PDB entry 9G9G | electron microscopy, 3.38 A resolution | chains D and R of the 12 polymer chains in the assembly

== Chain D ==
Protein: CRISPR system Cms endoribonuclease Csm3
Organism: Enterococcus italicus DSM 15952
Notes: EC 3.1.-.-
Reference sequence: E6LHV5 (CSM3_ENTI1); residue numbers follow UniProt; this construct covers 1-214
Amino-acid sequence (214 residues; each row starts with the number of its first residue):
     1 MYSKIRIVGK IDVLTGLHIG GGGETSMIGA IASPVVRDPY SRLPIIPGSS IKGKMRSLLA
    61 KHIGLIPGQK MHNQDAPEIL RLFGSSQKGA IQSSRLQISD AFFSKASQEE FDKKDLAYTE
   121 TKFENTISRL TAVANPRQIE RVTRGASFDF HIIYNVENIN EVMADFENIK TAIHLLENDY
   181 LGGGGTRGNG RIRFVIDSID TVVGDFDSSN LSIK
Unresolved in the structure: 1, 22-25, 65-73
Differences from the reference sequence: engineered mutation Ala32 (Asp in E6LHV5)

== Chain R ==
Molecule: 45-nt RNA strand
Organism: Enterococcus italicus DSM 15952
Sequence (45 nucleotides; numbered -7 to 37; the number before each row is that of its first residue; numbers below 1 keep their minus sign (A-7 is residue -7)):
    -7 ACGAGAACAU GCGCGACAUU CCGAAGAACG CUGAAGCGCU GGGGG
Unresolved in the structure: 31-37

== Interface between chain D and chain R ==
Residue-residue contacts (47; chain D residue first):
  His18(D) - U2(R)  phosphate contact
  Ile19(D) - A1(R)  hydrogen bond to the sugar
  Ile19(D) - U2(R)  phosphate contact
  Gly20(D) - A1(R)  sugar contact
  Gly21(D) - A1(R)  hydrogen bond to the sugar
  Pro47(D) - A1(R)  phosphate contact
  Ser49(D) - C0(R)  sugar contact
  Ser49(D) - A1(R)  phosphate contact
  Ser50(D) - C0(R)  hydrogen bond to the phosphate
  Ser50(D) - A1(R)  hydrogen bond to the phosphate
  Lys52(D) - A-1(R)  salt bridge to the phosphate
  Gly53(D) - C0(R)  sugar contact
  Lys54(D) - C0(R)  base contact
  Arg56(D) - A-2(R)  sugar contact
  Arg56(D) - A-1(R)  salt bridge to the phosphate
  Ser57(D) - C0(R)  hydrogen bond to the base
  Phe83(D) - A-2(R)  phosphate contact
  Phe83(D) - A-1(R)  phosphate contact
  Gly84(D) - A-2(R)  hydrogen bond to the sugar
  Ser85(D) - G-3(R)  sugar contact
  Ser85(D) - A-2(R)  sugar contact
  Ser86(D) - G-3(R)  sugar contact
  Ser86(D) - A-2(R)  base contact
  Ser94(D) - A-2(R)  phosphate contact
  Lys122(D) - G7(R)  salt bridge to the phosphate
  Glu124(D) - G7(R)  phosphate contact
  Asn125(D) - G5(R)  hydrogen bond to the sugar
  Asn125(D) - C6(R)  hydrogen bond to the sugar
  Asn125(D) - G7(R)  hydrogen bond to the sugar
  Asn125(D) - A8(R)  hydrogen bond to the sugar
  Thr126(D) - G5(R)  hydrogen bond to the base
  Ile127(D) - C6(R)  hydrogen bond to the phosphate
  Ile127(D) - A8(R)  sugar contact
  Arg129(D) - C6(R)  salt bridge to the phosphate
  Ala134(D) - G7(R)  base contact
  Ala134(D) - A8(R)  base contact
  Pro136(D) - G7(R)  base contact
  Arg137(D) - G5(R)  hydrogen bond to the sugar
  Tyr180(D) - G3(R)  hydrogen bond to the phosphate
  Gly182(D) - U2(R)  phosphate contact
  Gly183(D) - U2(R)  hydrogen bond to the phosphate
  Gly183(D) - G3(R)  phosphate contact
  Gly184(D) - G3(R)  phosphate contact
  Thr186(D) - C4(R)  hydrogen bond to the phosphate
  Thr186(D) - G5(R)  phosphate contact
  Arg187(D) - C4(R)  salt bridge to the phosphate
  Arg187(D) - G5(R)  salt bridge to the phosphate
Also at the interface, not in a pair above, chain D (35 interface residues in all): Phe123, Asn135, Gly185

== In short ==
35 residues of chain D and 12 residues of chain R are in contact; the contacts include 16 hydrogen bonds and 6
salt bridges. Polar pairs include Ser57(D)-C0(R), Thr126(D)-G5(R) and Ile19(D)-A1(R).
Here chain D is CRISPR system Cms endoribonuclease Csm3 and chain R is a 45-nt RNA strand, both from
Enterococcus italicus DSM 15952. Entry 9G9G (CryoEM structure of Enterococcus italicus Csm-crRNA-CTR1 complex
(4.3) bound to AMPNPP) was determined by electron microscopy, deposited together with 9G9A, 9G9B, 9G9C, 9G9D,
9G9E, 9G9F and 4 further entries.
